PDB entry 3HOU | X-ray diffraction, 3.20 A resolution | chains A and B of the 15 polymer chains in the assembly

# Chain A
Protein: DNA-directed RNA polymerase II subunit RPB1
Source organism: Saccharomyces cerevisiae
Notes: EC 2.7.7.6
UniProt: P04050 (RPB1_YEAST); residue numbers follow UniProt; this construct covers 1-1733
Amino-acid sequence (1733 residues; numbered 1 to 1733; the number before each row is that of its first residue):
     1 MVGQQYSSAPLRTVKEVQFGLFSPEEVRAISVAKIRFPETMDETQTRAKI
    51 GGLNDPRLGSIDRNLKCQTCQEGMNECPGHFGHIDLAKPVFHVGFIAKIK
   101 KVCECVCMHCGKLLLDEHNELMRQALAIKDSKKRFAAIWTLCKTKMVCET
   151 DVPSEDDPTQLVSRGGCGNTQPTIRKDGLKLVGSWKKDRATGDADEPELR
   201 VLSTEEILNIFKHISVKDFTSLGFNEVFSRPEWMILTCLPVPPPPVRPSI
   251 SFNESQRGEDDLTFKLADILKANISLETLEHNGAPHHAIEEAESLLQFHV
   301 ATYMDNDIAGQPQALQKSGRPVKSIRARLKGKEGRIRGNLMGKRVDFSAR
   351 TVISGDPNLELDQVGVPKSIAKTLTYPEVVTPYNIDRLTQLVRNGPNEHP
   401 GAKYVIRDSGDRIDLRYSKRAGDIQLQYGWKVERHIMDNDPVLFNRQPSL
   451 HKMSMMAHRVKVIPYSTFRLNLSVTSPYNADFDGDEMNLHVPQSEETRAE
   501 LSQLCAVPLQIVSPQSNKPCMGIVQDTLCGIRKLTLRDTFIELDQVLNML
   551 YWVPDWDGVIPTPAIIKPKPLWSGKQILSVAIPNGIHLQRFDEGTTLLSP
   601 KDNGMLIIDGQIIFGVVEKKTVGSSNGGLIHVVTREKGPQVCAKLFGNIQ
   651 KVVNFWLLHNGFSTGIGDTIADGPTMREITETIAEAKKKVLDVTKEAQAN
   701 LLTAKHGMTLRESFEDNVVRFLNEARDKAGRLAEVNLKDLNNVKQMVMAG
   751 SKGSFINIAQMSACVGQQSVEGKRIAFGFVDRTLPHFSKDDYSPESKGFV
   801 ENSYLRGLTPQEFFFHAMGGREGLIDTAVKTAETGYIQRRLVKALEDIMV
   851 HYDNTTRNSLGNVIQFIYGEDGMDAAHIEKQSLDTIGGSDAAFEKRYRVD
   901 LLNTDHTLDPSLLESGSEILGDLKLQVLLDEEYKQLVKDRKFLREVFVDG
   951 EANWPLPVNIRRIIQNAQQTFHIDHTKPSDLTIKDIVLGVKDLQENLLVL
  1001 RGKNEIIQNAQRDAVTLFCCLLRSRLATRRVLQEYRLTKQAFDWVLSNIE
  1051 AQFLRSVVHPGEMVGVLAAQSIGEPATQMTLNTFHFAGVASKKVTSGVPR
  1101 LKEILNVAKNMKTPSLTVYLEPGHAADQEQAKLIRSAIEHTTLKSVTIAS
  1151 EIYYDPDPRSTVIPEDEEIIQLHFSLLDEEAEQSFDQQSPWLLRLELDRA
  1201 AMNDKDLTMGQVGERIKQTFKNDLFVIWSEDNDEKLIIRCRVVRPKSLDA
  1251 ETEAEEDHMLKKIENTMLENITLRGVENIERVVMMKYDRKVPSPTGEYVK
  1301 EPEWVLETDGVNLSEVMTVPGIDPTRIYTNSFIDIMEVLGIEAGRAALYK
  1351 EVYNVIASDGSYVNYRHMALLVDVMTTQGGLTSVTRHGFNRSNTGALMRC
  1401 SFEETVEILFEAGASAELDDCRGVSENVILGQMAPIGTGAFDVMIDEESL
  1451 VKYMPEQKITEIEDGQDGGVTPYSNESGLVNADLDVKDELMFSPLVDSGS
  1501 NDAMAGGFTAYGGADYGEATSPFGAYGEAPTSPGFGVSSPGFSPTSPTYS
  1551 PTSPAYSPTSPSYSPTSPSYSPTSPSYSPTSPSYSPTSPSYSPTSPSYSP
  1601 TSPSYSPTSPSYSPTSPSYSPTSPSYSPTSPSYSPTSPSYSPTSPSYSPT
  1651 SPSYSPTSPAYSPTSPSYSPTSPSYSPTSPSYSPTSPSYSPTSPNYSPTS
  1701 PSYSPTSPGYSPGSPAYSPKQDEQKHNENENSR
Unresolved in the structure: 1, 187-194, 1082-1091, 1176-1186, 1245-1253, 1456-1733
Metal / ion sites: Zn2+ site 1: C67, C70, C77, H80; Zn2+ site 2: C107, C110, C148, C167
Swiss-Prot annotation at these positions:
  - region: P248 to D260 (Lid loop), N306 to K323 (Rudder loop), P810 to E822 (Bridging helix)
  - binding site (Zn(2+)): C67, C70, C77, H80, C107, C110, C148, C167
  - binding site (Mg(2+)): D481, D483, D485
  - modified residue: T1471 (Phosphothreonine)
  - cross-link (Glycyl lysine isopeptide (Lys-Gly)): K695 (interchain with G-Cter in ubiquitin), K1246 (interchain with G-Cter in ubiquitin), K1350 (interchain with G-Cter in ubiquitin)
  - natural variant: S1653 to P1659 (deletion: In strain: A364A)
  - mutagenesis: K1246 (K1246R: Impairs ubiquitination during transcription stress)
From the paper describing this entry:
  - conformationally variable residues (side-chain flip): D481, D483, D485
  - binding site for the 17-nt RNA strand: D483, D485

# Chain B
Protein: DNA-directed RNA polymerase II subunit RPB2
Source organism: Saccharomyces cerevisiae
Notes: EC 2.7.7.6
UniProt: P08518 (RPB2_YEAST); residue numbers follow UniProt; this construct covers 1-1224
Amino-acid sequence (1224 residues; each row starts with the number of its first residue):
     1 MSDLANSEKYYDEDPYGFEDESAPITAEDSWAVISAFFREKGLVSQQLDS
    51 FNQFVDYTLQDIICEDSTLILEQLAQHTTESDNISRKYEISFGKIYVTKP
   101 MVNESDGVTHALYPQEARLRNLTYSSGLFVDVKKRTYEAIDVPGRELKYE
   151 LIAEESEDDSESGKVFIGRLPIMLRSKNCYLSEATESDLYKLKECPFDMG
   201 GYFIINGSEKVLIAQERSAGNIVQVFKKAAPSPISHVAEIRSALEKGSRF
   251 ISTLQVKLYGREGSSARTIKATLPYIKQDIPIVIIFRALGIIPDGEILEH
   301 ICYDVNDWQMLEMLKPCVEDGFVIQDRETALDFIGRRGTALGIKKEKRIQ
   351 YAKDILQKEFLPHITQLEGFESRKAFFLGYMINRLLLCALDRKDQDDRDH
   401 FGKKRLDLAGPLLAQLFKTLFKKLTKDIFRYMQRTVEEAHDFNMKLAINA
   451 KTITSGLKYALATGNWGEQKKAMSSRAGVSQVLNRYTYSSTLSHLRRTNT
   501 PIGRDGKLAKPRQLHNTHWGLVCPAETPEGQACGLVKNLSLMSCISVGTD
   551 PMPIITFLSEWGMEPLEDYVPHQSPDATRVFVNGVWHGVHRNPARLMETL
   601 RTLRRKGDINPEVSMIRDIREKELKIFTDAGRVYRPLFIVEDDESLGHKE
   651 LKVRKGHIAKLMATEYQDIEGGFEDVEEYTWSSLLNEGLVEYIDAEEEES
   701 ILIAMQPEDLEPAEANEENDLDVDPAKRIRVSHHATTFTHCEIHPSMILG
   751 VAASIIPFPDHNQSPRNTYQSAMGKQAMGVFLTNYNVRMDTMANILYYPQ
   801 KPLGTTRAMEYLKFRELPAGQNAIVAIACYSGYNQEDSMIMNQSSIDRGL
   851 FRSLFFRSYMDQEKKYGMSITETFEKPQRTNTLRMKHGTYDKLDDDGLIA
   901 PGVRVSGEDVIIGKTTPISPDEEELGQRTAYHSKRDASTPLRSTENGIVD
   951 QVLVTTNQDGLKFVKVRVRTTKIPQIGDKFASRHGQKGTIGITYRREDMP
  1001 FTAEGIVPDLIINPHAIPSRMTVAHLIECLLSKVAALSGNEGDASPFTDI
  1051 TVEGISKLLREHGYQSRGFEVMYNGHTGKKLMAQIFFGPTYYQRLRHMVD
  1101 DKIHARARGPMQVLTRQPVEGRSRDGGLRFGEMERDCMIAHGAASFLKER
  1151 LMEASDAFRVHICGICGLMTVIAKLNHNQFECKGCDNKIDIYQIHIPYAA
  1201 KLLFQELMAMNITPRLYTDRSRDF
Unresolved in the structure: 1-19, 71-89, 135-163, 337-344, 438-445, 471, 503-507, 669-677, 716-721, 881-883, 920-932
Metal / ion sites: Zn2+: C1163, C1166, C1182, C1185

# How chain A and chain B interact
Residue-residue contacts (433):
  V2(A) - D1156(B)
  V2(A) - A1157(B)
  V2(A) - F1158(B)
  V2(A) - R1159(B)  hydrogen bond (backbone-backbone)
  G3(A) - R1159(B)  hydrogen bond (backbone-side chain)
  Q4(A) - R1159(B)  hydrogen bond (backbone-side chain)
  Q5(A) - R1159(B)  hydrogen bond (backbone-side chain)
  Q5(A) - L1175(B)  hydrogen bond (side chain-backbone)
  Q5(A) - N1176(B)
  Y6(A) - L1175(B)
  S7(A) - R1159(B)
  S7(A) - H1161(B)  hydrogen bond
  S7(A) - L1175(B)
  S7(A) - F1180(B)
  S7(A) - Q1193(B)  hydrogen bond
  S8(A) - N1178(B)  hydrogen bond
  S8(A) - F1180(B)
  A9(A) - H1161(B)
  A9(A) - F1180(B)  hydrophobic
  A9(A) - I1191(B)
  A9(A) - Q1193(B)  hydrogen bond (backbone-side chain)
  P10(A) - I1191(B)
  P10(A) - Y1192(B)
  P10(A) - Q1193(B)  hydrogen bond (backbone-backbone)
  L11(A) - Q1193(B)
  L11(A) - H1195(B)
  R12(A) - Y1192(B)  hydrogen bond
  R12(A) - Q1193(B)  hydrogen bond (backbone-backbone)
  R12(A) - I1194(B)
  R12(A) - T1218(B)  hydrogen bond
  T13(A) - T1218(B)
  V14(A) - I1194(B)  hydrophobic
  V14(A) - L1216(B)  hydrophobic
  V14(A) - Y1217(B)
  K15(A) - Y1217(B)  hydrogen bond (backbone-backbone)
  K15(A) - T1218(B)
  K15(A) - D1219(B)
  K15(A) - R1220(B)  hydrogen bond (backbone-side chain)
  E16(A) - R1215(B)
  E16(A) - Y1217(B)  hydrogen bond (backbone-backbone)
  E16(A) - D1219(B)
  E16(A) - R1220(B)
  E16(A) - S1221(B)  hydrogen bond (side chain-backbone)
  E16(A) - R1222(B)  hydrogen bond (side chain-backbone)
  V17(A) - R1215(B)
  Q18(A) - T1213(B)
  Q18(A) - P1214(B)
  Q18(A) - R1215(B)  hydrogen bond (backbone-backbone)
  Q18(A) - Y1217(B)
  F19(A) - T1213(B)
  G20(A) - I1212(B)
  G20(A) - T1213(B)  hydrogen bond (backbone-backbone)
  L21(A) - N1211(B)
  L21(A) - T1213(B)
  F22(A) - M1208(B)  hydrophobic
  F22(A) - N1211(B)  hydrogen bond (backbone-backbone)
  F22(A) - T1213(B)
  E26(A) - C1166(B)
  E26(A) - L1168(B)
  E26(A) - R1215(B)  salt bridge
  A29(A) - G1184(B)
  I30(A) - L1168(B)  hydrophobic
  I30(A) - T1170(B)
  I30(A) - K1183(B)  hydrogen bond (backbone-side chain)
  Q68(A) - I1172(B)
  T69(A) - K1174(B)
  C70(A) - K1174(B)
  E72(A) - K1174(B)
  E72(A) - L1175(B)  hydrogen bond (side chain-backbone)
  M74(A) - R1116(B)  hydrogen bond (backbone-side chain)
  N75(A) - R1116(B)
  E76(A) - F1158(B)
  E76(A) - R1159(B)  salt bridge
  E76(A) - L1175(B)
  P78(A) - K1201(B)
  G79(A) - K1201(B)
  G79(A) - Q1205(B)
  F81(A) - Q1205(B)
  F81(A) - M1208(B)  hydrophobic
  H92(A) - M1210(B)  hydrogen bond (side chain-backbone)
  F228(A) - R1215(B)
  W233(A) - N1211(B)
  P240(A) - M1208(B)
  P240(A) - A1209(B)
  P240(A) - N1211(B)
  P242(A) - A1209(B)  hydrophobic
  P243(A) - Q1205(B)
  P245(A) - L1114(B)
  P245(A) - Y1198(B)
  P245(A) - K1201(B)
  V246(A) - L1114(B)
  V246(A) - Q1205(B)
  P248(A) - L1114(B)
  F252(A) - R935(B)  hydrogen bond (backbone-side chain)
  N253(A) - R884(B)
  N253(A) - R935(B)  hydrogen bond
  E254(A) - I918(B)
  E254(A) - R935(B)
  S255(A) - I918(B)
  Q256(A) - R935(B)
  Y303(A) - A1209(B)
  M304(A) - M1210(B)  hydrophobic
  S318(A) - K470(B)
  I325(A) - E1206(B)
  I325(A) - A1209(B)  hydrophobic
  I325(A) - M1210(B)  hydrophobic
  R328(A) - E1206(B)  salt bridge
  L329(A) - E1206(B)
  L329(A) - M1210(B)  hydrophobic
  R335(A) - L1114(B)
  R335(A) - L1202(B)
  R335(A) - E1206(B)  salt bridge
  I336(A) - L1203(B)  hydrophobic
  R337(A) - R1129(B)
  R337(A) - E1132(B)  salt bridge
  G338(A) - R1129(B)  hydrogen bond (backbone-side chain)
  N339(A) - T1115(B)
  N339(A) - Q1117(B)  hydrogen bond (backbone-side chain)
  N339(A) - A1199(B)
  L340(A) - P1197(B)  hydrophobic
  L340(A) - A1199(B)  hydrophobic
  L340(A) - A1200(B)
  M341(A) - G1131(B)
  M341(A) - E1132(B)
  M341(A) - R1135(B)
  G342(A) - R1129(B)
  G342(A) - F1130(B)
  G342(A) - G1131(B)
  K343(A) - Q1117(B)
  K343(A) - R1129(B)
  K343(A) - F1130(B)  hydrogen bond (backbone-backbone)
  K343(A) - L1151(B)  hydrogen bond (side chain-backbone)
  K343(A) - S1155(B)
  K343(A) - D1156(B)  salt bridge
  K343(A) - P1197(B)
  R344(A) - P1118(B)
  R344(A) - V1119(B)
  R344(A) - E1120(B)  salt bridge
  R344(A) - G1127(B)  hydrogen bond (side chain-backbone)
  R344(A) - L1128(B)
  R344(A) - R1129(B)
  R344(A) - S1155(B)  hydrogen bond (backbone-side chain)
  V345(A) - P1118(B)  hydrophobic
  V345(A) - G1127(B)
  V345(A) - L1128(B)  hydrogen bond (backbone-backbone)
  V345(A) - F1130(B)  hydrophobic
  V345(A) - R1150(B)
  V345(A) - A1154(B)
  D346(A) - R1106(B)  salt bridge
  D346(A) - R1108(B)  hydrogen bond (side chain-backbone)
  D346(A) - G1109(B)
  D346(A) - M1111(B)
  D346(A) - P1118(B)
  D346(A) - R1150(B)  hydrogen bond (backbone-side chain)
  D346(A) - A1154(B)  hydrogen bond (backbone-backbone)
  F347(A) - R1106(B)  hydrogen bond (backbone-backbone)
  F347(A) - A1107(B)
  F347(A) - R1108(B)
  F347(A) - R1150(B)  hydrogen bond (backbone-side chain)
  S348(A) - A1105(B)
  S348(A) - R1106(B)  hydrogen bond (backbone-backbone)
  S348(A) - G1127(B)
  S348(A) - L1128(B)  hydrogen bond (side chain-backbone)
  A349(A) - H1104(B)
  A349(A) - A1105(B)  hydrophobic
  A349(A) - L1128(B)
  R350(A) - I1103(B)
  R350(A) - H1104(B)  hydrogen bond (backbone-backbone)
  R350(A) - L1128(B)
  T351(A) - I1103(B)
  T351(A) - H1104(B)
  V352(A) - G977(B)
  V352(A) - K1102(B)
  D356(A) - Y833(B)  hydrogen bond
  P357(A) - S831(B)
  P357(A) - G832(B)
  P357(A) - Y833(B)  hydrophobic
  N358(A) - Y833(B)  hydrogen bond
  P367(A) - I1103(B)  hydrophobic
  S369(A) - I1103(B)
  I370(A) - H1104(B)
  I370(A) - A1105(B)  hydrophobic
  T373(A) - A1105(B)
  T373(A) - A1107(B)
  L374(A) - R1106(B)
  R412(A) - R1108(B)
  E433(A) - R1108(B)  salt bridge
  L443(A) - M1138(B)  hydrophobic
  L443(A) - F1146(B)  hydrophobic
  Q447(A) - R1129(B)
  Q447(A) - E1134(B)
  S449(A) - M1133(B)
  S449(A) - E1134(B)  hydrogen bond
  L450(A) - M1133(B)  hydrophobic
  H451(A) - C1137(B)  hydrogen bond (backbone-side chain)
  K452(A) - A1140(B)
  K452(A) - H1141(B)  hydrogen bond (backbone-side chain)
  M455(A) - F1130(B)  hydrophobic
  M455(A) - E1134(B)
  M455(A) - C1137(B)  hydrophobic
  M455(A) - M1138(B)  hydrophobic
  M455(A) - H1141(B)  hydrogen bond (backbone-side chain)
  Y465(A) - I976(B)  hydrophobic
  S466(A) - Q975(B)  hydrogen bond
  S466(A) - V1099(B)
  S466(A) - D1100(B)  hydrogen bond
  S466(A) - I1103(B)
  T467(A) - I976(B)
  T467(A) - G977(B)
  T467(A) - V1099(B)
  R469(A) - Y833(B)
  R469(A) - I976(B)
  R469(A) - G991(B)  hydrogen bond (side chain-backbone)
  L472(A) - Q835(B)
  L472(A) - E836(B)
  A480(A) - E836(B)
  D481(A) - E836(B)
  F482(A) - Q835(B)
  F482(A) - E836(B)  hydrogen bond (backbone-backbone)
  F482(A) - D837(B)
  F482(A) - S838(B)
  F482(A) - T989(B)  hydrogen bond (backbone-side chain)
  D483(A) - K979(B)
  D483(A) - T989(B)
  G484(A) - T989(B)
  E486(A) - K1102(B)  salt bridge
  N488(A) - L1128(B)
  H490(A) - F1130(B)
  H490(A) - R1150(B)
  V491(A) - R1150(B)  hydrogen bond (backbone-side chain)
  P492(A) - E1149(B)
  Q493(A) - E1149(B)  hydrogen bond (backbone-side chain)
  S494(A) - E1149(B)  hydrogen bond (backbone-side chain)
  E496(A) - S1145(B)
  T497(A) - F1146(B)
  T497(A) - E1149(B)  hydrogen bond
  E500(A) - A1143(B)
  E500(A) - A1144(B)  hydrogen bond (side chain-backbone)
  E500(A) - S1145(B)  hydrogen bond
  E500(A) - F1146(B)  hydrogen bond (side chain-backbone)
  L501(A) - F1146(B)  hydrophobic
  C505(A) - H1141(B)
  Q510(A) - H1141(B)  hydrogen bond
  Q525(A) - Q835(B)
  Q525(A) - E836(B)  hydrogen bond (side chain-backbone)
  Q525(A) - H1015(B)
  D526(A) - C829(B)  hydrogen bond
  D526(A) - G832(B)
  D526(A) - Q835(B)  hydrogen bond (backbone-side chain)
  D526(A) - N1013(B)  hydrogen bond
  D526(A) - H1015(B)  salt bridge
  T527(A) - Q835(B)
  C529(A) - H1015(B)
  L657(A) - C829(B)  hydrophobic
  L658(A) - Y830(B)
  L658(A) - S831(B)
  L658(A) - N1074(B)  hydrogen bond (backbone-side chain)
  L658(A) - H1076(B)
  L658(A) - L1081(B)
  H659(A) - N1074(B)  hydrogen bond
  H659(A) - K1080(B)
  H659(A) - L1081(B)
  N660(A) - M1082(B)  hydrogen bond (backbone-backbone)
  N660(A) - A1083(B)  hydrogen bond (backbone-backbone)
  G661(A) - L1081(B)
  G661(A) - A1083(B)
  F662(A) - I827(B)
  F662(A) - A828(B)
  F662(A) - C829(B)  hydrogen bond (backbone-backbone)
  F662(A) - P1014(B)  hydrophobic
  F662(A) - A1083(B)
  S663(A) - I827(B)  hydrogen bond (side chain-backbone)
  S663(A) - P1014(B)
  S663(A) - Q1084(B)
  S663(A) - I1085(B)
  S663(A) - F1086(B)  hydrogen bond (side chain-backbone)
  T664(A) - I827(B)
  T664(A) - P1014(B)
  T664(A) - F1086(B)
  G665(A) - L1026(B)
  G665(A) - F1069(B)
  G665(A) - F1086(B)
  I666(A) - V1023(B)  hydrophobic
  I666(A) - L1026(B)
  I666(A) - I1027(B)  hydrophobic
  I666(A) - R1067(B)
  I666(A) - F1086(B)  hydrophobic
  G667(A) - R1067(B)
  D668(A) - F1069(B)
  I670(A) - R1067(B)
  T680(A) - I729(B)
  N742(A) - F1069(B)
  M746(A) - H1015(B)  hydrogen bond
  M746(A) - P1018(B)  hydrophobic
  S751(A) - H1015(B)  hydrogen bond
  K752(A) - H1015(B)
  K752(A) - S1019(B)
  G753(A) - P1018(B)
  N757(A) - P1018(B)
  N757(A) - S1019(B)
  N757(A) - M1021(B)
  Q760(A) - M1021(B)
  M761(A) - M1021(B)  hydrophobic
  M761(A) - V1023(B)  hydrophobic
  V770(A) - Q513(B)
  E771(A) - Q513(B)
  A776(A) - N516(B)
  G778(A) - D397(B)
  G778(A) - H400(B)
  G778(A) - H515(B)
  G778(A) - N516(B)  hydrogen bond (backbone-side chain)
  G778(A) - E699(B)
  F779(A) - N516(B)
  F779(A) - T517(B)
  F779(A) - E698(B)
  F779(A) - E699(B)
  V780(A) - E699(B)  hydrogen bond (backbone-side chain)
  R782(A) - E698(B)
  R782(A) - E699(B)  hydrogen bond (side chain-backbone)
  R782(A) - I701(B)  hydrogen bond (side chain-backbone)
  T783(A) - N516(B)
  L784(A) - W519(B)  hydrophobic
  P785(A) - E698(B)
  P785(A) - I701(B)
  P785(A) - L702(B)
  P785(A) - I703(B)  hydrogen bond (backbone-backbone)
  H786(A) - W519(B)
  H786(A) - L702(B)
  H786(A) - I703(B)
  H786(A) - M705(B)  hydrogen bond
  H786(A) - E742(B)  salt bridge
  F787(A) - L702(B)
  K789(A) - R620(B)
  E795(A) - V731(B)
  E801(A) - I729(B)
  N802(A) - R728(B)
  N802(A) - I729(B)  hydrogen bond (side chain-backbone)
  Y804(A) - H761(B)  hydrogen bond (backbone-side chain)
  Y804(A) - N762(B)
  Y804(A) - Q763(B)
  Y804(A) - M1021(B)  hydrophobic
  L805(A) - H761(B)  hydrogen bond (backbone-side chain)
  L805(A) - V1052(B)  hydrophobic
  R806(A) - P725(B)  hydrogen bond (side chain-backbone)
  R806(A) - K727(B)
  R806(A) - R728(B)
  R806(A) - I729(B)
  R806(A) - H761(B)
  G807(A) - R728(B)  hydrogen bond (backbone-side chain)
  G807(A) - D760(B)
  G807(A) - H761(B)
  L808(A) - R728(B)  hydrogen bond (backbone-side chain)
  L808(A) - D760(B)  hydrogen bond (backbone-backbone)
  L808(A) - F1047(B)
  T809(A) - R728(B)
  T809(A) - F1047(B)
  P810(A) - W519(B)
  P810(A) - M705(B)  hydrophobic
  P810(A) - R730(B)
  P810(A) - P745(B)  hydrophobic
  P810(A) - F1047(B)
  Q811(A) - M705(B)  hydrogen bond
  F813(A) - P524(B)  hydrophobic
  F813(A) - I748(B)  hydrophobic
  F813(A) - L749(B)  hydrophobic
  F813(A) - P759(B)
  F813(A) - F1047(B)  hydrophobic
  F814(A) - L514(B)  hydrophobic
  F814(A) - H515(B)
  F814(A) - W519(B)  hydrophobic
  H816(A) - S764(B)
  A817(A) - L514(B)  hydrophobic
  A817(A) - P524(B)  hydrophobic
  A817(A) - S764(B)
  M818(A) - L514(B)
  M818(A) - N516(B)
  R821(A) - R512(B)  hydrogen bond (side chain-backbone)
  R821(A) - L514(B)
  R821(A) - P524(B)  hydrogen bond (side chain-backbone)
  R821(A) - T527(B)
  R821(A) - G534(B)
  E822(A) - Q513(B)
  L824(A) - T768(B)
  I825(A) - R512(B)
  I825(A) - Q513(B)
  A828(A) - G530(B)
  V829(A) - L508(B)  hydrophobic
  R839(A) - E1132(B)  salt bridge
  V842(A) - D1136(B)
  K843(A) - R1135(B)
  E846(A) - R1135(B)  salt bridge
  L860(A) - F1224(B)
  M1063(A) - I1139(B)
  V1066(A) - D1136(B)
  V1066(A) - I1139(B)  hydrophobic
  Q1070(A) - C1137(B)
  Q1070(A) - A1140(B)
  K1144(A) - E262(B)  salt bridge
  N1265(A) - G263(B)  hydrogen bond (side chain-backbone)
  N1265(A) - S264(B)
  N1265(A) - S265(B)  hydrogen bond
  E1269(A) - E262(B)
  E1269(A) - G263(B)
  L1409(A) - L1207(B)  hydrophobic
  L1409(A) - I1212(B)
  F1410(A) - M1210(B)  hydrophobic
  F1410(A) - I1212(B)  hydrophobic
  L1418(A) - R1222(B)  hydrogen bond (backbone-side chain)
  D1420(A) - R1220(B)  hydrogen bond (backbone-side chain)
  D1420(A) - R1222(B)  salt bridge
  R1422(A) - F1224(B)
  V1424(A) - I1139(B)  hydrophobic
  V1428(A) - L1151(B)  hydrophobic
  I1429(A) - P1197(B)
  I1429(A) - A1200(B)
  L1430(A) - H1195(B)
  L1430(A) - I1196(B)
  L1430(A) - P1197(B)
  G1431(A) - K1148(B)
  G1431(A) - M1152(B)
  G1431(A) - P1197(B)
  Q1432(A) - K1148(B)
  M1433(A) - A1144(B)  hydrophobic
  M1433(A) - S1145(B)
  M1433(A) - K1148(B)
  A1434(A) - A1144(B)
  I1436(A) - I1139(B)  hydrophobic
  I1436(A) - G1142(B)
  I1436(A) - A1144(B)
  G1437(A) - G1142(B)
  T1438(A) - G1142(B)  hydrogen bond (side chain-backbone)
  T1438(A) - A1144(B)
  G1439(A) - A1144(B)
Other interface residues (no listed pair), chain A (226 interface residues in all): V27, C77, H80, L236, C238, G319, R326, I353, S354, G355, T375, N445, P448, T475, L504, V524, I775, F777, S788, D790, G820, Q838, H1258, S1401, G1413
Other interface residues (no listed pair), chain B (202 interface residues in all): E319, H518, C523, E529, Q531, C533, R635, S700, A726, P765, N767, Y769, N834, S919, K987, G988, I990, I1017, L1030, T1077, V1113, L1147, A1173, F1204

# Overview
The interface between chain A and chain B involves 226 residues on one side and 202 on the other, with 95
hydrogen bonds and 16 salt bridges. Among the polar pairs are E26(A)-R1215(B), E76(A)-R1159(B) and
R328(A)-E1206(B). From the paper: a binding site for the 17-nt RNA strand at D483(A) and D485(A);
conformational variability at D481(A), D483(A) and D485(A).
Chain A is DNA-directed RNA polymerase II subunit RPB1 and chain B is DNA-directed RNA polymerase II subunit
RPB2, both from Saccharomyces cerevisiae; the structure, Complete RNA polymerase II elongation complex I with
a T-U mismatch, was determined by X-ray diffraction (same publication as 3HOV, 3HOW, 3HOX, 3HOY and 3HOZ).
